8KEE - chains B and Z of the 36 polymer chains in the assembly; structure by electron microscopy, 3.26 A resolution.

# Chain B
Molecule: sheath
Source organism: unclassified Caudoviricetes
Sequence (506 residues; each row starts with the number of its first residue):
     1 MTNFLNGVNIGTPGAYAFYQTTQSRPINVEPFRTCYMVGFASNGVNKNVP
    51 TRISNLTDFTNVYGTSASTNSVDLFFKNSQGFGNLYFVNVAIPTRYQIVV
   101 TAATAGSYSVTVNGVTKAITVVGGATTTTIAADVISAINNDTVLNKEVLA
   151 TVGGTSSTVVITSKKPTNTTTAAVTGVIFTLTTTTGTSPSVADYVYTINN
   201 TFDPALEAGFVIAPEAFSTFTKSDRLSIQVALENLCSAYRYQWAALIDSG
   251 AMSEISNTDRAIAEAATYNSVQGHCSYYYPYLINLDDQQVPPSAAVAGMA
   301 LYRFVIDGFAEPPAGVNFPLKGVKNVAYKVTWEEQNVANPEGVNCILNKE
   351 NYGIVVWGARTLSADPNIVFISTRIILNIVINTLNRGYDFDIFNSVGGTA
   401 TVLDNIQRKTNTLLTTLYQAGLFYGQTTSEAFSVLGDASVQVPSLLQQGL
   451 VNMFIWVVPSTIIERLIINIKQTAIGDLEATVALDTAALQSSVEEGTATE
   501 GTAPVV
Disordered / not traced: 1, 506

# Chain Z
Molecule: tube
Source organism: unclassified Caudoviricetes
Sequence (167 residues; each row starts with the number of its first residue):
     1 MAVSKRPFSINSFAVNLNIGNFVDARYWSKCSKIEKTYNTGEYSDGQSNI
    51 IYTLPGAIKYPEVVLSKAFSPGDEELINRLIAVNSDPIAWVTVFIQPMYR
   101 DGYYNVPQGGKIILEFCTVARATPINEIDTIGSNAAMFECALNPSRIRSD
   151 GGNINWWSEPAAQVAEF
Disordered / not traced: 164-167

# How chain B and chain Z interact
Contacting residue pairs (33; chain B residue first):
  Asp404(B) - Asn16(Z)  hydrogen bond
  Asp404(B) - Lys111(Z)  salt bridge
  Asn405(B) - Val23(Z)
  Gln407(B) - Lys111(Z)
  Gln407(B) - Gly151(Z)
  Arg408(B) - Asn16(Z)
  Arg408(B) - Leu17(Z)  hydrogen bond (side chain-backbone)
  Arg408(B) - Asn18(Z)  hydrogen bond (backbone-side chain)
  Arg408(B) - Val23(Z)
  Arg408(B) - Asp24(Z)  hydrogen bond (side chain-backbone)
  Arg408(B) - Phe94(Z)
  Lys409(B) - Val23(Z)
  Asn411(B) - Phe94(Z)
  Thr412(B) - Asn18(Z)  hydrogen bond
  Thr415(B) - Phe116(Z)
  Gln419(B) - Phe116(Z)
  Gln426(B) - Ala161(Z)
  Gln426(B) - Gln163(Z)  hydrogen bond
  Thr427(B) - Arg146(Z)
  Thr427(B) - Ala161(Z)
  Thr428(B) - Glu115(Z)  hydrogen bond
  Thr428(B) - Arg146(Z)  hydrogen bond
  Thr428(B) - Arg148(Z)  hydrogen bond
  Ser429(B) - Arg146(Z)  hydrogen bond
  Ser429(B) - Arg148(Z)
  Glu430(B) - Ala161(Z)
  Glu430(B) - Ala162(Z)  hydrogen bond (side chain-backbone)
  Glu430(B) - Gln163(Z)
  Phe432(B) - Arg148(Z)  hydrogen bond (backbone-side chain)
  Ser433(B) - Asp150(Z)
  Val434(B) - Asp150(Z)  hydrogen bond (backbone-side chain)
  Leu435(B) - Gly151(Z)
  Asp437(B) - Gly151(Z)
Also at the interface, not in a pair above, chain B (22 interface residues in all): Thr399, Thr401, Tyr418
Also at the interface, not in a pair above, chain Z (24 interface residues in all): Gly20, Ala25, Tyr27, Trp90, Thr92, Tyr103, Ile113, Gly152

# Overview
Chain B and chain Z form an interface of 22 and 24 residues respectively, with 13 hydrogen bonds and 1 salt
bridge. Polar contacts include Asp404(B)-Lys111(Z), Asp404(B)-Asn16(Z) and Arg408(B)-Leu17(Z).
Here chain B is sheath and chain Z is tube, both from unclassified Caudoviricetes. Entry 8KEE (Cyanophage
A-1(L) sheath-tube) was determined by electron microscopy, deposited together with 8KEA, 8KEC, 8KEF and 8KEG.
